2EHO - chains A and B of the 4 polymer chains in the assembly; structure by X-ray diffraction, 3.00 A resolution.

Chain A:
Protein: GINS complex subunit 4
From: Homo sapiens
Notes: fragment: Sld5
Reference sequence: Q9BRT9 (Q9BRT9_HUMAN); numbering as in UniProt (aligned over 11-213)
Chain sequence (203 residues; row label = number of the first residue in the row):
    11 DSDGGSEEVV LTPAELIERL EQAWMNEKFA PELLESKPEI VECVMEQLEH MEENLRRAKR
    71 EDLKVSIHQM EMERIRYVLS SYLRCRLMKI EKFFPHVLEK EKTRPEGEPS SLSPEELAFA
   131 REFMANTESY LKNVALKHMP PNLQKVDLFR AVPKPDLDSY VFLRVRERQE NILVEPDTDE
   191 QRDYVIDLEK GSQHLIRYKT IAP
Disordered / not traced: 11-20, 67-70, 175-201, 213
Modified / non-standard residues: Mse35, Mse55, Mse61, Mse80, Mse82, Mse98, Mse134, Mse149 (selenomethionine; parent Met)
Construct notes: modified residue (35, 55, 61, 80, 82, 98, 134, 149)

Chain B:
Protein: DNA replication complex GINS protein PSF1
From: Homo sapiens
Notes: fragment: Psf1
Reference sequence: Q14691 (PSF1_HUMAN); numbering as in UniProt (aligned over 1-151)
Chain sequence (152 residues; row label = number of the first residue in the row; numbering starts at 0):
     0 MMFCEKAMEL IRELHRAPEG QLPAFNEDGL RQVLEEMKAL YEQNQSDVNE AKSGGRSDLI
    60 PTIKFRHCSL LRNRRCTVAY LYDRLLRIRA LRWEYGSILP NALRFHMAAE EMEWFNNYKR
   120 SLATYMRSLG GDEGLDITQD MKPPKSLYIE VR
Disordered / not traced: 0, 146-151
Modified / non-standard residues: Mse0 (selenomethionine); Mse1, Mse7, Mse36, Mse106, Mse111, Mse125, Mse140 (selenomethionine; parent Met)
Construct notes: cloning artifact (0); modified residue (1, 7, 36, 106, 111, 125, 140)

How chain A and chain B interact:
Contacting residue pairs (60):
  Mse55(A) - Leu128(B)
  Mse55(A) - Gly129(B)
  Mse55(A) - Leu134(B)
  Mse80(A) - Ser145(B)
  Glu83(A) - Pro143(B)
  Arg86(A) - Asp139(B)
  Tyr87(A) - Asp139(B)
  Tyr87(A) - Lys141(B)
  Tyr87(A) - Pro142(B)
  Tyr87(A) - Pro143(B)
  Ser90(A) - Leu134(B)
  Ser90(A) - Ile136(B)
  Leu93(A) - Leu128(B)  hydrophobic
  Arg94(A) - Trp92(B)
  Arg94(A) - Ile136(B)  hydrogen bond (side chain-backbone)
  Arg94(A) - Gln138(B)  hydrogen bond (side chain-backbone)
  Arg94(A) - Asp139(B)  hydrogen bond (side chain-backbone)
  Arg94(A) - Mse140(B)  hydrogen bond (side chain-backbone)
  Leu97(A) - Trp92(B)  hydrophobic
  Leu97(A) - Leu121(B)  hydrophobic
  Leu97(A) - Tyr124(B)  hydrophobic
  Leu97(A) - Ile136(B)  hydrophobic
  Mse98(A) - Arg88(B)
  Glu101(A) - Arg88(B)  salt bridge
  Glu101(A) - Tyr117(B)  hydrogen bond
  Phe104(A) - Tyr81(B)
  Glu125(A) - Tyr124(B)
  Glu125(A) - Ser127(B)
  Glu126(A) - Tyr124(B)  hydrogen bond
  Phe129(A) - Ser120(B)
  Phe129(A) - Leu121(B)  hydrophobic
  Glu132(A) - Ser120(B)
  Phe133(A) - Trp113(B)  hydrophobic
  Phe133(A) - Tyr117(B)  hydrophobic
  Asn136(A) - Trp113(B)  hydrogen bond (side chain-backbone)
  Asn136(A) - Asn116(B)  hydrogen bond
  Asn136(A) - Tyr117(B)
  Thr137(A) - Trp113(B)  hydrogen bond
  Tyr140(A) - Leu80(B)
  Tyr140(A) - Leu84(B)  hydrophobic
  Tyr140(A) - Glu109(B)
  Tyr140(A) - Glu110(B)  hydrogen bond
  Tyr140(A) - Trp113(B)
  Val144(A) - Leu80(B)  hydrophobic
  Val144(A) - Glu109(B)
  Ala145(A) - Leu29(B)  hydrophobic
  Ala145(A) - Leu33(B)
  Ala145(A) - Leu80(B)  hydrophobic
  His148(A) - Leu33(B)
  Mse149(A) - Leu33(B)  hydrophobic
  Mse149(A) - Mse36(B)  hydrophobic
  Mse149(A) - Arg73(B)
  Pro150(A) - Mse36(B)
  Pro150(A) - Lys37(B)
  Pro150(A) - Tyr40(B)  hydrophobic
  Pro151(A) - Tyr40(B)
  Leu153(A) - Arg73(B)
  Lys155(A) - Arg73(B)
  Val156(A) - Arg73(B)
  Val162(A) - Tyr81(B)
Interface residues without a listed pair, chain A (33 interface residues in all): Leu89, Leu141, Leu146
Interface residues without a listed pair, chain B (38 interface residues in all): Phe24, Leu69, Leu70, Val77, Glu112, Gly133, Asp135
The authors on this interface:
  - residue pairs: Glu101(A)-Arg88(B) (salt bridge), Glu101(A)-Tyr117(B) (hydrogen bond)
  - interface residues, chain A: Phe129(A), Phe133(A), Mse149(A)
  - interface residues, chain B: Trp113(B), Tyr117(B), Leu128(B)

Summary:
Chain A and chain B form an interface of 33 and 38 residues respectively, with 10 hydrogen bonds and 1 salt
bridge. Polar contacts include Glu101(A)-Arg88(B), Arg94(A)-Ile136(B) and Arg94(A)-Gln138(B). The paper
describes a salt bridge between Glu101(A) and Arg88(B); a hydrogen bond between Glu101(A) and Tyr117(B). The
paper reports interface residues Phe129(A), Phe133(A) and Trp113(B) among others.
Here chain A is GINS complex subunit 4 and chain B is DNA replication complex GINS protein PSF1, both from
Homo sapiens. Entry 2EHO (Crystal structure of human GINS complex) was determined by X-ray diffraction.
